6E3H - chains A and B of the 4 polymer chains in the assembly; structure by X-ray diffraction, 2.90 A resolution.

Chain A:
Protein: Hemagglutinin HA1
Organism: Influenza A virus
Reference sequence: Q5EP31 (Q5EP31_9INFA); the construct lacks a stretch of the UniProt sequence, so the offset changes along the chain: 11-55 = UniProt 17-61; 56-83 = UniProt 63-90; 84-96 = UniProt 92-104; 97-125 = UniProt 106-134; 3 more segments
Chain sequence (324 residues; numbered 10 to 326 plus 7 insertion-coded residues; the number before each row is that of its first residue; a row labelled like 125A-125B holds insertion residues (125A, then the next letters in order)):
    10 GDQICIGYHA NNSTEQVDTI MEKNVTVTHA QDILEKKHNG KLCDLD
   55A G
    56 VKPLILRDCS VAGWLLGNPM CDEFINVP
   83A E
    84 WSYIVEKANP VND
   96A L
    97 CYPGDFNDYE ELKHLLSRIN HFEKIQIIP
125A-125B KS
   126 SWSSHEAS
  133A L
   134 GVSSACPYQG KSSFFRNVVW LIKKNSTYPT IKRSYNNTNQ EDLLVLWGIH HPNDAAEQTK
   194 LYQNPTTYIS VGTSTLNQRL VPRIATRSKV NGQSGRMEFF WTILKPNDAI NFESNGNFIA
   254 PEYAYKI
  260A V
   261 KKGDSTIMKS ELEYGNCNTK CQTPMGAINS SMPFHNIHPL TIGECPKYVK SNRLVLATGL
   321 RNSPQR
Not modelled in the structure: 325-326
Sequence notes: expression tag (10)
Disulfides: Cys52-Cys277, Cys64-Cys76, Cys97-Cys139, Cys281-Cys305
Covalent attachments: N-acetylglucosamine (NAG) linked to Asn21, Asn33, Asn158, Asn169, Asn289

Chain B:
Protein: Hemagglutinin HA2
Organism: Influenza A virus
Reference sequence: Q5EP31 (Q5EP31_9INFA); residues 1-174 here correspond to UniProt positions 347-520 (UniProt number = residue number + 346)
Chain sequence (175 residues; numbered 1 to 175; the number before each row is that of its first residue):
     1 GLFGAIAGFI EGGWQGMVDG WYGYHHSNEQ GSGYAADKES TQKAIDGVTN KVNSIIDKMN
    61 TQFEAVGREF NNLERRIENL NKKMEDGFLD VWTYNAELLV LMENERTLDF HDSNVKNLYD
   121 KVRLQLRDNA KELGNGCFEF YHKCDNECME SVRNGTYDYP QYSEEARLKR EEISS
Sequence notes: expression tag (175)
Disulfides: Cys144-Cys148
Covalent attachments: N-acetylglucosamine (NAG) linked to Asn154

Chain A / chain B interface:
Pairs across the interface (124):
  Gly10(A) - Glu139(B)
  Asp11(A) - Ser27(B)
  Asp11(A) - Asn28(B)
  Asp11(A) - Phe138(B)
  Asp11(A) - Glu139(B)
  Asp11(A) - Phe140(B)  hydrogen bond (backbone-backbone)
  Asp11(A) - Lys143(B)
  Asp11(A) - Cys144(B)  hydrogen bond (side chain-backbone)
  Gln12(A) - His26(B)
  Gln12(A) - Ser27(B)  hydrogen bond (backbone-backbone)
  Gln12(A) - Leu133(B)
  Gln12(A) - Phe138(B)
  Gln12(A) - Met149(B)
  Ile13(A) - His25(B)
  Ile13(A) - Cys137(B)
  Ile13(A) - Phe138(B)  hydrogen bond (backbone-backbone)
  Ile13(A) - Phe140(B)  hydrophobic
  Ile13(A) - Val152(B)  hydrophobic
  Cys14(A) - Trp14(B)
  Cys14(A) - Gly23(B)
  Cys14(A) - Tyr24(B)
  Cys14(A) - His25(B)  hydrogen bond (backbone-backbone)
  Cys14(A) - Gly136(B)
  Cys14(A) - Cys137(B)  disulfide
  Ile15(A) - Ile10(B)
  Ile15(A) - Trp14(B)
  Ile15(A) - Gly23(B)
  Ile15(A) - Tyr119(B)  hydrophobic
  Ile15(A) - Val122(B)  hydrophobic
  Ile15(A) - Gly136(B)  hydrogen bond (backbone-backbone)
  Ile15(A) - Phe138(B)  hydrophobic
  Gly16(A) - Trp14(B)
  Gly16(A) - Met17(B)
  Gly16(A) - Tyr22(B)
  Gly16(A) - Gly23(B)  hydrogen bond (backbone-backbone)
  Tyr17(A) - Ile6(B)  hydrophobic
  Tyr17(A) - Ala7(B)  hydrogen bond (side chain-backbone)
  Tyr17(A) - Ile10(B)
  Tyr17(A) - Gly12(B)  hydrogen bond (side chain-backbone)
  Tyr17(A) - Gly13(B)  hydrogen bond (side chain-backbone)
  Tyr17(A) - Trp14(B)  hydrogen bond (backbone-backbone)
  Tyr17(A) - Met17(B)
  Tyr17(A) - Trp21(B)
  Tyr17(A) - Val115(B)  hydrophobic
  His18(A) - Met17(B)  hydrogen bond (side chain-backbone)
  His18(A) - Val18(B)
  His18(A) - Gly20(B)  hydrogen bond (side chain-backbone)
  His18(A) - Trp21(B)  hydrogen bond (backbone-backbone)
  Ala19(A) - Gly13(B)
  Ala19(A) - Trp14(B)  hydrogen bond (backbone-backbone)
  Ala19(A) - Gln15(B)
  Asn20(A) - Gln15(B)  hydrogen bond (backbone-side chain)
  Val26(A) - Asn104(B)
  Asp27(A) - Leu101(B)
  Asp27(A) - Asn104(B)  hydrogen bond (backbone-side chain)
  Thr28(A) - Leu101(B)
  Thr28(A) - Asn104(B)
  Thr28(A) - Glu105(B)  hydrogen bond
  Ile29(A) - Leu101(B)  hydrogen bond (backbone-backbone)
  Met30(A) - Glu105(B)
  Thr37(A) - Trp21(B)
  His38(A) - Trp21(B)
  Gln40(A) - Val52(B)
  Ile42(A) - Val100(B)  hydrophobic
  Leu54(A) - Phe63(B)  hydrophobic
  Glu106(A) - Glu69(B)
  Glu106(A) - Asn71(B)  hydrogen bond
  His110(A) - Glu69(B)  salt bridge
  Arg114(A) - Phe63(B)
  Asp264(A) - Phe63(B)
  Ser265(A) - Ala65(B)
  Thr266(A) - Ala65(B)
  Thr266(A) - Val66(B)
  Thr266(A) - Gly67(B)
  Thr266(A) - Glu69(B)  hydrogen bond
  Ser291(A) - Ile56(B)
  Pro293(A) - Ile56(B)
  Phe294(A) - Met59(B)  hydrophobic
  Phe294(A) - Trp92(B)  hydrophobic
  Phe294(A) - Ala96(B)  hydrophobic
  Pro299(A) - Val66(B)
  Leu300(A) - Val66(B)
  Leu300(A) - Arg68(B)
  Leu300(A) - Glu85(B)
  Thr301(A) - Glu64(B)
  Thr301(A) - Ala65(B)
  Thr301(A) - Val66(B)  hydrogen bond (backbone-backbone)
  Ile302(A) - Phe63(B)  hydrophobic
  Ile302(A) - Glu64(B)
  Ile302(A) - Ala65(B)  hydrophobic
  Gly303(A) - Gln62(B)
  Gly303(A) - Phe63(B)
  Gly303(A) - Glu64(B)  hydrogen bond (backbone-backbone)
  Glu304(A) - Thr61(B)
  Glu304(A) - Gln62(B)
  Cys305(A) - Thr61(B)
  Lys307(A) - Met59(B)
  Lys307(A) - Asn60(B)  hydrogen bond (side chain-backbone)
  Lys307(A) - Trp92(B)
  Tyr308(A) - Leu89(B)  hydrophobic
  Val309(A) - Trp92(B)
  Val309(A) - Thr93(B)
  Lys310(A) - Thr93(B)  hydrogen bond (backbone-side chain)
  Ser311(A) - Glu97(B)  hydrogen bond
  Leu314(A) - Ala96(B)  hydrophobic
  Val315(A) - Val100(B)
  Val315(A) - Asn104(B)  hydrogen bond (backbone-side chain)
  Leu316(A) - Ile55(B)  hydrophobic
  Leu316(A) - Asn104(B)
  Ala317(A) - Asn104(B)  hydrogen bond (backbone-side chain)
  Ala317(A) - Thr107(B)
  Thr318(A) - Trp21(B)
  Thr318(A) - Val48(B)
  Thr318(A) - Val52(B)
  Thr318(A) - Thr107(B)
  Thr318(A) - His111(B)  hydrogen bond (backbone-side chain)
  Gly319(A) - Trp21(B)
  Gly319(A) - Leu108(B)
  Gly319(A) - His111(B)  hydrogen bond (backbone-side chain)
  Leu320(A) - Trp21(B)  hydrophobic
  Leu320(A) - His111(B)
  Arg321(A) - Leu108(B)
  Ser323(A) - Gly12(B)
  Ser323(A) - Gly13(B)  hydrogen bond (side chain-backbone)
Other interface residues (no listed pair), chain A (56 interface residues in all): Asn21, Val34, Val36, Lys109, Ile267
Other interface residues (no listed pair), chain B (67 interface residues in all): Glu11, Glu29, Met102, Leu118, Leu126, His142, Arg153
Cross-chain cystine bridges: Cys14(A)-Cys137(B)

Overview:
56 residues of chain A and 67 residues of chain B are in contact; the contacts include 1 disulfide bond, 31
hydrogen bonds and 1 salt bridge. Polar contacts include His110(A)-Glu69(B), Asp11(A)-Cys144(B) and
Tyr17(A)-Ala7(B). N-acetylglucosamine is covalently linked to Asn21(A), Asn33(A), Asn158(A), Asn169(A) and
Asn289(A).
Chain A is Hemagglutinin HA1 and chain B is Hemagglutinin HA2, both from Influenza A virus; the structure,
Crystal structure of S9-3-37 bound to H5 influenza hemagglutinin, was determined by X-ray diffraction.
